Entry 5U55 (X-ray diffraction, 2.45 A resolution); this record covers chains B and C of the 4 polymer chains in the assembly.

[Chain B (and C)]
Name: (S)-2-hydroxypropylphosphonic acid epoxidase
Source organism: Pseudomonas syringae
Notes: EC 1.11.1.23; chain C of this document is another copy of the same molecule, construct and numbering; everything in this record applies to it too
UniProt: Q9JN69 (HPPE_PSESX); residue numbers follow UniProt; this construct covers 1-190
Sequence (190 residues; each row starts with the number of its first residue):
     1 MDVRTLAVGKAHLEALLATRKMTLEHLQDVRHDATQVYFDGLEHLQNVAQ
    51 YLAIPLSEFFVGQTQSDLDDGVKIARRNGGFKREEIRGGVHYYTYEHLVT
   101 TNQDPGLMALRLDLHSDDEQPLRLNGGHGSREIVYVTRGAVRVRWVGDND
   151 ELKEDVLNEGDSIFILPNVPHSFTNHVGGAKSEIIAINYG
Unresolved in the structure: 1-4
UniProt features mapped onto this chain:
  - DNA-binding region: R20 to D40 (H-T-H motif)
  - binding site (substrate): R87, Y95, N125 to H128, E132
  - binding site (Fe cation): H128, E132, H171
Bound ions: Mn2+: H128, E132, H171 (together with (S)-2-hydroxypropylphosphonic acid)
Small-molecule neighbours: (S)-2-hydroxypropylphosphonic acid (S0H): R87, Y93, Y95, L112, N125, H128, E132, H171, F173, I184, A186

[Chain B / chain C interface]
Pairs across the interface (55; chain B residue first):
  L6(B) - L42(C)  hydrophobic
  T19(B) - M108(C)
  R20(B) - H97(C)  hydrogen bond (backbone-side chain)
  R20(B) - T100(C)
  R20(B) - T101(C)
  R20(B) - P105(C)
  R20(B) - L107(C)  hydrogen bond (side chain-backbone)
  R20(B) - M108(C)
  K21(B) - F81(C)
  K21(B) - R83(C)  hydrogen bond (backbone-side chain)
  K21(B) - Y95(C)
  K21(B) - L110(C)
  M22(B) - F81(C)  hydrophobic
  M22(B) - H97(C)
  H26(B) - F81(C)
  H26(B) - R83(C)
  L42(B) - L6(C)  hydrophobic
  A53(B) - T100(C)
  A53(B) - T101(C)
  A53(B) - N102(C)
  P55(B) - T64(C)
  P55(B) - N102(C)
  P55(B) - P105(C)
  L56(B) - F60(C)  hydrophobic
  L56(B) - T64(C)  hydrogen bond (backbone-side chain)
  S57(B) - S57(C)
  S57(B) - F60(C)
  S57(B) - V61(C)
  F60(B) - L56(C)  hydrophobic
  F60(B) - S57(C)
  F60(B) - F60(C)  hydrophobic
  V61(B) - S57(C)
  T64(B) - P55(C)
  T64(B) - L56(C)  hydrogen bond (side chain-backbone)
  F81(B) - K21(C)
  F81(B) - M22(C)  hydrophobic
  F81(B) - H26(C)
  F81(B) - Y51(C)
  R83(B) - K21(C)  hydrogen bond (side chain-backbone)
  R83(B) - M22(C)
  R83(B) - H26(C)
  Y95(B) - K21(C)
  H97(B) - R20(C)  hydrogen bond (side chain-backbone)
  H97(B) - M22(C)
  T100(B) - R20(C)
  T100(B) - A53(C)
  T101(B) - R20(C)
  T101(B) - A53(C)
  N102(B) - A53(C)
  P105(B) - R20(C)
  P105(B) - P55(C)
  L107(B) - R20(C)  hydrogen bond (backbone-side chain)
  M108(B) - T19(C)
  M108(B) - R20(C)
  L110(B) - K21(C)
Other interface residues (no listed pair), chain B (28 interface residues in all): I54, E58, H128
Other interface residues (no listed pair), chain C (29 interface residues in all): I54, D67, D104

[Overview]
28 residues of chain B face 29 of chain C across their interface; the contacts include 8 hydrogen bonds. Polar
pairs include R20(B)-H97(C), R20(B)-L107(C) and K21(B)-R83(C). Bound to chain B: (S)-2-hydroxypropylphosphonic
acid.
Both chains are (S)-2-hydroxypropylphosphonic acid epoxidase (Pseudomonas syringae). Entry 5U55 (Psf4 in
complex with Mn2+ and (S)-2-HPP) was determined by X-ray diffraction (same publication as 5U57, 5U58, 5U5D and
5U5G).
